PDB entry 5Y97 | X-ray diffraction, 3.05 A resolution | chains A and B of the 3 polymer chains in the assembly

== Chain A ==
Protein: Seed lectin
Source organism: Trichosanthes anguina
Reference sequence: U3KRF8 (SGSL_TRIAN); residues 4-44 here = UniProt positions 4-44
Chain sequence (41 residues; each row starts with the number of its first residue):
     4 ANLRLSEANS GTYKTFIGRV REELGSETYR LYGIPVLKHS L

== Chain B ==
Protein: Seed lectin
Source organism: Trichosanthes anguina
Reference sequence: U3KRF8 (SGSL_TRIAN); numbering as in UniProt (aligned over 47-255)
Chain sequence (209 residues; each row starts with the number of its first residue):
    47 SNRFYLLTLT SNQDESITLA IDVEDMVAVA YQPAGSHESY FFLNAPQIAF HTLFTDTHQN
   107 VLNFDNTFKS LENAAGTTRQ TIVLGVDPLD FAISNLFNAD PKLLPLSFLV IIQMVLEASK
   167 FRFIEQSVAY SFKNEKTFLP DLAIVSLEDN WSEISLQIQA STSLQGLFGS VVELYNSNNE
   227 LIEVDSIYYP IILANVALQL YHCQVSTGD
Unresolved in the structure: 47, 254-255

== Interface between chain A and chain B ==
Contacting residue pairs - 71 pairs, chain A then chain B:
  A4(A) with Y51(B); L53(B); T54(B), hydrogen bond (backbone-backbone)
  N5(A) with T54(B); T56(B)
  L6(A) with T54(B), hydrogen bond (backbone-backbone); L55(B); T56(B), hydrogen bond (backbone-backbone)
  R7(A) with T56(B)
  L8(A) with T56(B), hydrogen bond (backbone-backbone); N58(B); V132(B); L135(B), hydrophobic; D136(B)
  S9(A) with S57(B), hydrogen bond (side chain-backbone); N58(B)
  S13(A) with A175(B), hydrogen bond (side chain-backbone); F178(B); K179(B), hydrogen bond (side chain-backbone)
  Y16(A) with M160(B), hydrogen bond (side chain-backbone); A164(B); E171(B); V174(B)
  K17(A) with E171(B); Q172(B), hydrogen bond
  I20(A) with V161(B); A164(B), hydrophobic; S165(B)
  R22(A) with Y51(B)
  V23(A) with S165(B)
  R24(A) with A164(B), hydrogen bond (side chain-backbone); S165(B), hydrogen bond (side chain-backbone); F167(B); R168(B); E171(B), salt bridge; A243(B); L244(B)
  E26(A) with Y51(B), hydrogen bond
  L27(A) with Y51(B), hydrophobic; V69(B), hydrophobic; M72(B), hydrophobic
  G28(A) with L244(B)
  Y32(A) with C249(B); Q250(B); V251(B), hydrogen bond (side chain-backbone)
  L34(A) with Q205(B); Q245(B); V251(B); S252(B); T253(B)
  Y35(A) with I204(B); S207(B), hydrogen bond; T208(B); G212(B); I233(B), hydrophobic; L239(B); T253(B), hydrogen bond (backbone-side chain)
  I37(A) with V242(B)
  P38(A) with A243(B); L244(B); Q245(B), hydrogen bond (backbone-backbone)
  V39(A) with Q245(B); Y247(B), hydrophobic
  L40(A) with V69(B); M72(B), hydrophobic; W197(B), hydrophobic; Q245(B), hydrogen bond (backbone-backbone)
  K41(A) with V69(B)
  S43(A) with N48(B)
  L44(A) with N48(B), hydrogen bond (backbone-backbone); Y51(B), hydrophobic
Also at the interface, not in a pair above, chain A (31 interface residues in all): A11, N12, F19, R33, H42
Also at the interface, not in a pair above, chain B (48 interface residues in all): F50, D60, E70, I139, L246

== Summary ==
31 residues of chain A and 48 residues of chain B are in contact; the contacts include 18 hydrogen bonds and 1
salt bridge. Among the polar pairs are R24(A)-E171(B), S9(A)-S57(B) and S13(A)-A175(B).
Chain A is Seed lectin and chain B is Seed lectin, both from Trichosanthes anguina; the structure, Crystal
structure of snake gourd seed lectin in complex with lactose, was determined by X-ray diffraction, deposited
together with 5Y42.
